Entry 5YZ3 (X-ray diffraction, 2.54 A resolution); this record covers chains D and E of the 6 polymer chains in the assembly.

Chain D:
Protein: Tubulin beta-2B chain
Organism: Bos taurus
UniProt: Q6B856 (TBB2B_BOVIN); residues 1-445 here = UniProt positions 1-445
Sequence (445 residues; row label = number of the first residue in the row):
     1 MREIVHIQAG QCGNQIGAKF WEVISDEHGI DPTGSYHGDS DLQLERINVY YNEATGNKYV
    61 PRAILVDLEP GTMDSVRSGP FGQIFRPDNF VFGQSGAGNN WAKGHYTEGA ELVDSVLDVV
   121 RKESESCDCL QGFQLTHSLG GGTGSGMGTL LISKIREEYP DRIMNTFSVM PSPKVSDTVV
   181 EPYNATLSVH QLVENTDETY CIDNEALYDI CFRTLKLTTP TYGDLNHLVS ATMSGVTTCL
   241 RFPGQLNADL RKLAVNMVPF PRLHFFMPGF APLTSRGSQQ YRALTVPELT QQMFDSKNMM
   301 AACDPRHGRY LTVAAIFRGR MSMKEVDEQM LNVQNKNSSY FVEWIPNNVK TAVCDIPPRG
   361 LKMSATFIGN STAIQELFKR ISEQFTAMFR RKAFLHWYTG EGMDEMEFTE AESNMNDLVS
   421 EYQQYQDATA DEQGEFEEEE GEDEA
Unresolved in the structure: 274-283, 432-445
Small-molecule neighbours:
  - 94U (N-[4-(diethylamino)phenyl]-4H-pyrrolo[2,3-d][1,3]thiazole-5-carboxamide): Y50, Q134, N165, F167, E198, Y200, V236, T237, C239, L240, L246, L250, L253, N256, M257, A314, I316, K350, T351, A352, I368
  - GTP (guanosine-5'-triphosphate): A9, G10, Q11, C12, Q15, I16, D67, G96, A97, G98, N99, S138, G140, G141, G142, T143, G144, V169, P171, V175, S176, E181, N204, L207, Y222, L225, N226
Swiss-Prot annotation at these positions:
  - motif: M1 to I4 (MREI motif)
  - binding site (GTP): Q11, E69, S138, G142, T143, G144, N204, N226
  - binding site (Mg(2+)): E69
  - modified residue: S40 (Phosphoserine), T55 (Phosphothreonine), K58 (N6-acetyllysine), S172 (Phosphoserine), T285 (Phosphothreonine), T290 (Phosphothreonine), R318 (Omega-N-methylarginine), E438 (5-glutamyl polyglutamate)
  - cross-link (Glycyl lysine isopeptide (Lys-Gly)): K58 (interchain with G-Cter in ubiquitin), K324 (interchain with G-Cter in ubiquitin)

Chain E:
Protein: Stathmin-4
Organism: Rattus norvegicus
Notes: fragment: sld
UniProt: P63043 (STMN4_RAT); residues 5-145 here correspond to UniProt positions 49-189 (UniProt number = residue number + 44)
Sequence (143 residues; numbered 3 to 145; the number before each row is that of its first residue):
     3 MADMEVIELN KCTSGQSFEV ILKPPSFDGV PEFNASLPRR RDPSLEEIQK KLEAAEERRK
    63 YQEAELLKHL AEKREHEREV IQKAIEENNN FIKMAKEKLA QKMESNKENR EAHLAAMLER
   123 LQEKDKHAEE VRKNKELKEE ASR
Unresolved in the structure: 3-5, 29-43, 142-145
Sequence notes: expression tag (3-4)
Swiss-Prot annotation at these positions:
  - modified residue: S46 (Phosphoserine)

Chain D / chain E interface:
Pairs across the interface (22):
  Y106(D) - H129(E)  hydrogen bond
  Y106(D) - A130(E)  hydrophobic
  Y106(D) - V133(E)  hydrophobic
  Y106(D) - R134(E)  hydrogen bond (backbone-side chain)
  T107(D) - K137(E)
  A110(D) - R134(E)
  S153(D) - L123(E)
  S153(D) - K126(E)
  K154(D) - D127(E)  salt bridge
  R156(D) - L123(E)
  E157(D) - L120(E)
  E157(D) - L123(E)
  E157(D) - D127(E)
  Q191(D) - K126(E)  hydrogen bond
  N195(D) - L123(E)
  N195(D) - K126(E)
  T399(D) - K140(E)  hydrogen bond (backbone-side chain)
  E401(D) - V133(E)
  E401(D) - K137(E)  salt bridge
  G402(D) - V133(E)
  G402(D) - N136(E)  hydrogen bond (backbone-side chain)
  E407(D) - H129(E)  salt bridge
Interface residues without a listed pair, chain D (18 interface residues in all): H105, P160, D161, G400, M403
Interface residues without a listed pair, chain E (14 interface residues in all): R112, L116, M119

In short:
The interface between chain D and chain E involves 18 residues on one side and 14 on the other, with 5
hydrogen bonds and 3 salt bridges. Polar contacts include K154(D)-D127(E), E401(D)-K137(E) and
E407(D)-H129(E). Ligands of chain D: GTP and compound 94U.
Chain D is Tubulin beta-2B chain (Bos taurus) and chain E is Stathmin-4 (Rattus norvegicus); the structure,
Crystal structure of T2R-TTL-28 complex, was determined by X-ray diffraction.
